6RB0 - chains A and B; structure by X-ray diffraction, 2.35 A resolution.

[Chain A (and B)]
Name: EH1AB1
Notes: chain B of this document is another copy of the same molecule, construct and numbering; everything in this record applies to it too
Amino-acid sequence (329 residues; row label = number of the first residue in the row; numbers below 1 keep their minus sign (Met-13 is residue -13)):
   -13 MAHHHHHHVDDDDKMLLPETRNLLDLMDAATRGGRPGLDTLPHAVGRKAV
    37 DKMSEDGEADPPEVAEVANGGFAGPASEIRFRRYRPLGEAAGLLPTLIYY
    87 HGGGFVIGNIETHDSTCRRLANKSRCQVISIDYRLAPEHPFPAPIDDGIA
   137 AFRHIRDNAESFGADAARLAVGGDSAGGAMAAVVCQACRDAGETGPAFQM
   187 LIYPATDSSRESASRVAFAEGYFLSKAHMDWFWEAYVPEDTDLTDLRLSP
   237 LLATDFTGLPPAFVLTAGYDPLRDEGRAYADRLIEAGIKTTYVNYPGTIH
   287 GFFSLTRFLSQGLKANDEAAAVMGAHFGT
Not modelled in the structure: -13 to 0
Covalently attached groups: methyl hydrogen (R)-hexylphosphonate (MHH) linked to Ser161, Ser211
Small-molecule neighbours:
  - methyl hydrogen (R)-hexylphosphonate (MHH), molecule 1: Leu10, Met13, Asp14, Glu206, Gly207, Tyr208, Phe209
  - methyl hydrogen (R)-hexylphosphonate (MHH), molecule 2: Gly88, Gly89, Gly90, Phe91, Asp160, Ala162, Ala191, Leu210, Phe218, Trp219, Tyr222, Leu258, His286
Reported in the primary citation:
  - binding site for methyl hydrogen (R)-hexylphosphonate: Ser161, Ser211
  - conformationally variable residues: Ser211

[How chain A and chain B interact]
Pairs across the interface (45; chain A residue first):
  Lys109(A) - Thr315(B)
  Arg263(A) - Asp267(B)  salt bridge
  Arg263(A) - Ile270(B)
  Arg263(A) - Glu271(B)  salt bridge
  Asp267(A) - Arg263(B)  salt bridge
  Ile270(A) - Arg263(B)
  Ile270(A) - Tyr278(B)  hydrophobic
  Glu271(A) - Arg263(B)  salt bridge
  Gly273(A) - Pro282(B)
  Lys275(A) - Asn280(B)
  Lys275(A) - Tyr281(B)
  Lys275(A) - Pro282(B)
  Lys275(A) - Gln297(B)  hydrogen bond
  Thr276(A) - Tyr278(B)
  Thr276(A) - Val279(B)
  Thr276(A) - Asn280(B)  hydrogen bond (backbone-backbone)
  Thr277(A) - Thr277(B)
  Thr277(A) - Tyr278(B)
  Thr277(A) - Val279(B)
  Thr277(A) - Glu304(B)  hydrogen bond
  Tyr278(A) - Ile270(B)  hydrophobic
  Tyr278(A) - Thr276(B)
  Tyr278(A) - Thr277(B)
  Tyr278(A) - Tyr278(B)  hydrogen bond (backbone-backbone)
  Val279(A) - Lys275(B)
  Val279(A) - Thr276(B)
  Val279(A) - Thr277(B)
  Asn280(A) - Lys275(B)
  Asn280(A) - Thr276(B)  hydrogen bond (backbone-backbone)
  Tyr281(A) - Lys275(B)
  Pro282(A) - Gly273(B)
  Pro282(A) - Lys275(B)
  Lys300(A) - Ala311(B)
  Lys300(A) - His312(B)  hydrogen bond (side chain-backbone)
  Asp303(A) - Ala311(B)
  Glu304(A) - Lys275(B)  salt bridge
  Glu304(A) - Thr277(B)  hydrogen bond
  Glu304(A) - Val308(B)
  Glu304(A) - Ala311(B)
  Ala307(A) - Ala307(B)  hydrophobic
  Val308(A) - Glu304(B)
  Val308(A) - Val308(B)  hydrophobic
  Ala311(A) - Asp303(B)
  Ala311(A) - Glu304(B)
  His312(A) - Lys300(B)  hydrogen bond (backbone-side chain)
Other interface residues (no listed pair), chain A (24 interface residues in all): Arg111, Ile274, Thr315
Other interface residues (no listed pair), chain B (26 interface residues in all): Lys109, Arg111, Ile274, Gly314

[Overview]
The interface between chain A and chain B involves 24 residues on one side and 26 on the other, with 8
hydrogen bonds and 5 salt bridges. Among the polar pairs are Arg263(A)-Asp267(B), Arg263(A)-Glu271(B) and
Glu304(A)-Lys275(B). From the paper: a binding site for methyl hydrogen (R)-hexylphosphonate at Ser161(A) and
Ser211(A); conformational variability at Ser211(A).
Both chains are EH1AB1. Entry 6RB0 (Structure of ester-hydrolase EH1AB1 from the metagenome of lake arreo
complexed with a derivative of methyl ...) was determined by X-ray diffraction together with 6RKY and 6I8F
from the same study.
